3P3Z - chain A; structure by X-ray diffraction, 2.30 A resolution.

[Chain A]
Protein: Cytochrome P450
Source organism: Streptomyces Thioluteus
Reference sequence: Q70KH6 (Q70KH6_9ACTO); residue numbers follow UniProt; this construct covers 1-406
Amino-acid sequence (416 residues; each row starts with the number of its first residue; numbers below 1 keep their minus sign (Ile-9 is residue -9)):
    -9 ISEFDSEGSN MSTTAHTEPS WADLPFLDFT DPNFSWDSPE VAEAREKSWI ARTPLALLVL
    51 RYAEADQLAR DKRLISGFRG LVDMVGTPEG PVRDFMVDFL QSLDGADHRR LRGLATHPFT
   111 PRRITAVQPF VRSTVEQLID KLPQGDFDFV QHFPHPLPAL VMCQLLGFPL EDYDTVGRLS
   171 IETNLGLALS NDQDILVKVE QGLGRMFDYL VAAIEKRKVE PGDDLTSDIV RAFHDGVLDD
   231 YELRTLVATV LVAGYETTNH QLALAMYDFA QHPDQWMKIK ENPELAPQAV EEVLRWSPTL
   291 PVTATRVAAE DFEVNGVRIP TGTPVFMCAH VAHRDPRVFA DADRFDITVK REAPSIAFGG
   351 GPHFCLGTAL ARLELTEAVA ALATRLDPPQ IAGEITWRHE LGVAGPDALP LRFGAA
Disordered / not traced: -9 to -1
Differences from the reference sequence: expression tag (-9 to 0)
Bound ions: heme Fe: Cys355 (together with Ancymidol)
Small-molecule neighbours:
  - heme (HEM): Leu90, Gln91, His98, Arg102, Phe109, Met152, Leu155, Thr239, Val240, Ala243, Gly244, Thr247, Thr248, Gln251, Leu284, Thr289, Leu290, Thr293, Ala294, Arg296, Ala347, Phe348, Gly349, Gly350, Pro352, His353, Phe354, Cys355, Leu356, Gly357, Leu360, Ala361, Glu364, Leu365
  - Ancymidol (P3Z; (S)-cyclopropyl(4-methoxyphenyl)pyrimidin-5-ylmethanol): Phe68, Phe89, Gln91, Val242, Ala243, Thr247, Leu290, Val292, Thr293, Thr295, Gly392
UniProt features mapped onto this chain:
  - binding site (heme b): His98, Arg102, Arg296, Gly350, His353, Cys355
  - mutagenesis: Phe89 (F89W: Hydroxylation at C-7 is still observed at reasonable rates, but formation of the tetrahydrofuran ring is almost completely lost ...), Gln91 (Q91L: Loss of activity), Leu175 (L175W: Decreases the catalytic activity for both hydroxylation at C-7 and formation of the tetrahydrofuran ring), Leu179 (L179W: Decreases the catalytic activity for both hydroxylation at C-7 and formation of the tetrahydrofuran ring), Thr239 (T239A: Shows low hydroxylation at C-7, but formation of the tetrahydrofuran ring is lost; T239F: Shows low hydroxylation at C-7, but formation of the tetrahydrofuran ring is lost ...), Leu290 (L290A: Decreases the catalytic activity for both hydroxylation at C-7 and formation of the tetrahydrofuran ring), Phe316 (F316A: Decreases the catalytic activity for both hydroxylation at C-7 and formation of the tetrahydrofuran ring)

[Summary]
Ligands of chain A: heme and Ancymidol. From UniProt: 6 heme b-binding residues and 7 mutagenesis sites.
Chain A is Cytochrome P450 (Streptomyces Thioluteus); the structure, Crystal Structure of the Cytochrome P450
Monooxygenase AurH from Streptomyces Thioluteus in Complex with Ancymidol, was determined by X-ray
diffraction, deposited together with 3P3L, 3P3O and 3P3X.
